8URD - chains A and C of the 3 polymer chains in the assembly; structure by electron microscopy, 2.80 A resolution.

[Chain A (and C)]
Name: Flavin monooxygenase
From: Neobacillus niacini
Notes: chain C of this document is another copy of the same molecule, construct and numbering; everything in this record applies to it too
Chain sequence (450 residues; numbered -20 to 429; the number before each row is that of its first residue; numbers below 1 keep their minus sign (Met-20 is residue -20)):
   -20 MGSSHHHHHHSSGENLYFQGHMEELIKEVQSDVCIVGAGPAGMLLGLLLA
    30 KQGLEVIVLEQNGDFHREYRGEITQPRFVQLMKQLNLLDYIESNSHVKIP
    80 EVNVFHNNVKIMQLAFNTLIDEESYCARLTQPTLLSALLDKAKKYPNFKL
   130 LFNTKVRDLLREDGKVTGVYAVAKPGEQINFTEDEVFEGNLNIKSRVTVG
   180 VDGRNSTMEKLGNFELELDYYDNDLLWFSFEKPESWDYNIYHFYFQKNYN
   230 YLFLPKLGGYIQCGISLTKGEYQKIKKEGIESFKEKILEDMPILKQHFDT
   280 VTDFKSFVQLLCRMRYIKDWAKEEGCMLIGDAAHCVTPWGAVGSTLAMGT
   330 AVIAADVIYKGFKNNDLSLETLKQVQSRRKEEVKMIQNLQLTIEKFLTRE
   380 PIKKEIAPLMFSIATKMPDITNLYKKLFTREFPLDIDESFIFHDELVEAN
Disordered / not traced: -20 to 6, 154-169, 423-429 (chain C: -20 to 4, 155-166, 422-429)
Ligand contacts:
  - DR9 (1-cis-9-octadecanoyl-2-cis-9-hexadecanoyl phosphatidyl glycerol): Val81, Val83, Met91, Phe222, Phe224, Trp318, Leu368, Thr371, Ile372, Lys374, Phe375, Leu376, Thr377, Lys382, Ile385, Ala386, Met389, Phe390, Ala393, Met396, Ile399, Leu402, Tyr403, Leu406
  - FAD (flavin-adenine dinucleotide): Val15, Gly16, Ala17, Gly18, Pro19, Ala20, Gly21, Leu38, Glu39, Gln40, Asn41, Tyr48, Arg49, Gly50, Glu51, Ile52, Gln110, Lys134, Val135, Val180, Asp181, Gly182, Arg183, Thr186, Leu289, Gly309, Asp310, Ala311, Ala320, Gly322, Ser323, Ala326
  - pyridine-2,6-diol (WTQ): Ile52, Trp206, Leu233, Leu289, Pro317, Ala320

[How chain A and chain C interact]
Contacting residue pairs - 5 pairs, chain A then chain C:
  Lys382(A) - Ile381(C)
  Met389(A) - Met389(C)  hydrophobic
  Met389(A) - Ile392(C)  hydrophobic
  Met396(A) - Met396(C)  hydrophobic
  Pro397(A) - Lys395(C)
Also at the interface, not in a pair above, chain A (6 interface residues in all): Ile381, Ile392
Also at the interface, not in a pair above, chain C (7 interface residues in all): Glu384, Leu388

[Overview]
Chain A and chain C form an interface of 6 and 7 residues respectively. Ligands of chain A: flavin-adenine
dinucleotide, pyridine-2,6-diol and compound DR9.
Chain A and chain C are both Flavin monooxygenase (Neobacillus niacini); the structure, Bacillus niacini
flavin monooxygenase with bound (2,6)DHP, was determined by electron microscopy, deposited together with 8UIU
and 8URC.
